PDB entry 5AIF | X-ray diffraction, 1.26 A resolution | chains A and B

# Chain A (and B)
Protein: Limonene-1,2-epoxide hydrolase
Notes: EC 3.3.2.8; chain B of this document is another copy of the same molecule, construct and numbering; everything in this record applies to it too
Amino-acid sequence (125 residues; each row starts with the number of its first residue):
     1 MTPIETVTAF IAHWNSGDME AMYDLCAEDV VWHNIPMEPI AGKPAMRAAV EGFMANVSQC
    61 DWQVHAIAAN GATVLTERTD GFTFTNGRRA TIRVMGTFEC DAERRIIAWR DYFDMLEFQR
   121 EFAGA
Unresolved in the structure: 125

# How chain A and chain B interact
Pairs across the interface - 49 pairs, chain A then chain B:
  H33(A) with R93(B)
  I35(A) with R93(B), hydrogen bond (backbone-side chain)
  P36(A) with D114(B)
  I67(A) with N70(B), hydrogen bond (backbone-side chain)
  A68(A) with A68(B), hydrophobic; A69(B); N70(B); L75(B)
  A69(A) with A68(B)
  N70(A) with I67(B), hydrogen bond (side chain-backbone); A68(B)
  L75(A) with A68(B); L75(B); T76(B); E77(B); M95(B), hydrophobic
  T76(A) with L75(B)
  E77(A) with L75(B); T97(B); R110(B), salt bridge; Y112(B), hydrogen bond
  R93(A) with H33(B); I35(B), hydrogen bond (side chain-backbone); Y112(B)
  V94(A) with Y112(B)
  M95(A) with L75(B), hydrophobic; M95(B), hydrophobic; G96(B); T97(B), hydrogen bond; Y112(B), hydrophobic
  G96(A) with M95(B)
  T97(A) with E77(B); M95(B), hydrogen bond
  R110(A) with E77(B), salt bridge
  Y112(A) with E77(B), hydrogen bond; R93(B); V94(B); M95(B), hydrophobic; Y112(B)
  F113(A) with F113(B); D114(B)
  D114(A) with P36(B); F113(B); D114(B); M115(B), hydrogen bond (side chain-backbone)
  M115(A) with D114(B), hydrogen bond (backbone-side chain); L116(B), hydrophobic
  L116(A) with M115(B), hydrophobic; L116(B), hydrophobic
Interface residues without a listed pair, chain A (24 interface residues in all): A66, T73, E117
Interface residues without a listed pair, chain B (24 interface residues in all): A66, T73, E117

# Overview
Chain A and chain B each contribute 24 residues to their interface, with 10 hydrogen bonds and 2 salt bridges.
Polar contacts include E77(A)-R110(B), I35(A)-R93(B) and I67(A)-N70(B).
Chain A and chain B are both Limonene-1,2-epoxide hydrolase; the structure, Discovery and characterization of
thermophilic limonene-1,2-epoxide hydrolases from hot spring metagenomic libraries. Tomsk-sample-Native, was
determined by X-ray diffraction (same publication as 5AIG, 5AIH and 5AII).
